PDB entry 3AL0 | X-ray diffraction, 3.37 A resolution | chains A and C of the 4 polymer chains in the assembly

# Chain A
Protein: Glutamyl-tRNA(Gln) amidotransferase subunit A
Organism: Thermotoga maritima
Notes: EC 6.3.5.7
UniProtKB: Q9X0Z9 (GATA_THEMA); residue numbers follow UniProt; this construct covers 1-475
Chain sequence (475 residues; numbered 1 to 475; the number before each row is that of its first residue):
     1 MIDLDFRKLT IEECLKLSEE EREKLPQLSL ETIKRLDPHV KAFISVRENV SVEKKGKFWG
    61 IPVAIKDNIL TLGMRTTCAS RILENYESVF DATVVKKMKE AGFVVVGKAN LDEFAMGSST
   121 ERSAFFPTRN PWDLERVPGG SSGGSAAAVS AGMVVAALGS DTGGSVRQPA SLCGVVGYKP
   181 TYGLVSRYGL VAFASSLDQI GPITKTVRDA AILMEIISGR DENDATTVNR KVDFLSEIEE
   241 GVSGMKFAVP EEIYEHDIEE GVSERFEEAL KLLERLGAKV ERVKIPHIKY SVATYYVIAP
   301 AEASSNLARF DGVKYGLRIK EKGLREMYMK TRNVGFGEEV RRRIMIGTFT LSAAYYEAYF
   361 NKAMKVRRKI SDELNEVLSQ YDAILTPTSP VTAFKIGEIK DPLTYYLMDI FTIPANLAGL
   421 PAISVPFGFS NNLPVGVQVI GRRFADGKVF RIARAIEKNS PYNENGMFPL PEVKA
Disordered / not traced: 1-3
UniProt features mapped onto this chain:
  - active site: Lys-66 (Charge relay system), Ser-141 (Charge relay system), Ser-165 (Acyl-ester intermediate)

# Chain C
Protein: Glutamyl-tRNA(Gln) amidotransferase subunit C, Linker, Glutamate--tRNA ligase 2
Organism: Thermotoga maritima
Notes: EC 6.3.5.-, 6.1.1.17
UniProtKB: chimeric construct of Q9WY94, Q9X2I8: residues 2-96 from Q9WY94 (GATC_THEMA) positions 2-96 (same numbers); residues 105-591 from Q9X2I8 positions 1-487 (UniProt number = residue number - 104)
Chain sequence (592 residues; numbered 0 to 591; the number before each row is that of its first residue; numbering starts at 0):
     0 MGIKVTKDLV LHLENLARLE LSEDQRESLM KDFQEILDYV ELLNEVDVEG VEPMYTPVED
    60 SAKLRKGDPR FFEMRDLIKK NFPEEKDGHI KVPGIHRGSG SGSGSMFITG AFFDILEVGP
   120 KKIRRCFELV RVRFAPSPTG HLHVGGARTA LFNWMFARKE GGKFILRIED TDTERSSREY
   180 EQQILESLRW CGLDWDEGPD IGGDFGPYRQ SERLEIYREY AEKLVEDKRA YYVVYDKEDP
   240 SKELFTTYEY PHEYKEKGHP VTIKFKVLPG KTSFEDLLKG YMEFDNSTLE DFIIMKSNGF
   300 PTYNFAVVVD DHLMRISHVF RGEDHLSNTP KQLMIYEAFG WEAPVFMHIP LILGSDRTPL
   360 SKRHGATSVE HFRREGILSR ALMNYLALLG WRVEGDEIFT IEEKLQSFDP KDISNKGVIF
   420 DYQKLEWVNG KHMRRIDLED LKREFIEWAK YAGKEIPSVD ERYFSETLRI CREKVNTLSQ
   480 LYDIMYPFMN DDYEYEKDYV EKFLKREEAE RVLEEAKKAF KDLNSWNMEE IEKTLRDLSE
   540 KGLASKKVVF QLIRGAVTGK LVTPGLFETI EVLGKERTLK RLERTLQFLK KT
Disordered / not traced: 0-2, 95-118, 591
Sequence notes: expression tag (0-1)
Residues lining bound ligands: o5'-(L-glutamyl-sulfamoyl)-adenosine (GSU): Arg-132, Phe-133, Ala-134, Pro-135, Ser-136, His-142, Gly-144, Gly-145, Thr-148, Glu-168, Tyr-302, Val-306, Arg-320, Gly-321, Asp-323, His-324, Pro-349, Leu-350, Ile-351, Pro-358, Leu-359, Lys-361
UniProt features mapped onto this chain:
  - motif: Pro-135 to Gly-145 ('HIGH' region), Pro-358 to Arg-362 ('KMSKS' region)
  - binding site (ATP): Lys-361

# Chain A / chain C interface
Contacting residue pairs (104; chain A residue first):
  Leu-72(A) / Met-73(C)  hydrophobic
  Tyr-86(A) / Asn-80(C)
  Glu-87(A) / Lys-79(C)
  Glu-87(A) / Asn-80(C)
  Ser-88(A) / Leu-76(C)
  Val-89(A) / Phe-71(C)
  Val-89(A) / Met-73(C)
  Val-89(A) / Leu-76(C)  hydrophobic
  Val-89(A) / Ile-77(C)
  Tyr-182(A) / Thr-55(C)
  Tyr-182(A) / Pro-56(C)  hydrophobic
  Ser-196(A) / Tyr-54(C)
  Ser-196(A) / Pro-56(C)
  Arg-220(A) / Lys-62(C)
  Glu-222(A) / Arg-64(C)  salt bridge
  Val-228(A) / Glu-58(C)
  Val-228(A) / Lys-62(C)
  Asn-229(A) / Glu-58(C)
  Tyr-290(A) / Leu-41(C)
  Tyr-290(A) / Glu-44(C)  hydrogen bond
  Val-292(A) / Tyr-38(C)
  Ala-293(A) / Tyr-38(C)
  Ala-293(A) / Val-39(C)
  Ala-293(A) / Leu-42(C)  hydrophobic
  Thr-294(A) / Leu-42(C)
  Val-297(A) / Val-39(C)  hydrophobic
  Gly-312(A) / Pro-82(C)
  Val-313(A) / Pro-82(C)
  Val-313(A) / Ile-89(C)
  Lys-314(A) / Asn-80(C)
  Lys-314(A) / Phe-81(C)
  Lys-314(A) / Pro-82(C)
  Lys-314(A) / Ile-89(C)
  Tyr-315(A) / Asn-80(C)
  Tyr-315(A) / Pro-82(C)
  Arg-318(A) / Pro-82(C)
  Arg-318(A) / Glu-83(C)  salt bridge
  Arg-318(A) / Lys-90(C)  hydrogen bond (side chain-backbone)
  Arg-318(A) / Val-91(C)
  Glu-321(A) / Pro-92(C)
  Lys-322(A) / Gly-93(C)
  Gly-323(A) / Pro-92(C)
  Gly-323(A) / Gly-93(C)
  Leu-324(A) / Val-91(C)  hydrophobic
  Leu-324(A) / Pro-92(C)
  Leu-324(A) / Gly-93(C)  hydrogen bond (backbone-backbone)
  Arg-325(A) / Asn-14(C)  hydrogen bond
  Arg-325(A) / Arg-17(C)
  Met-327(A) / Pro-92(C)  hydrophobic
  Tyr-328(A) / Arg-17(C)
  Met-329(A) / Arg-17(C)
  Met-329(A) / Leu-18(C)
  Met-329(A) / Glu-19(C)
  Lys-330(A) / Glu-19(C)
  Arg-332(A) / Ala-16(C)  hydrogen bond (side chain-backbone)
  Arg-332(A) / Arg-17(C)
  Arg-332(A) / Leu-18(C)
  Asn-333(A) / Leu-18(C)
  Asn-333(A) / Glu-19(C)
  Asn-333(A) / Leu-20(C)
  Asn-333(A) / Gln-24(C)
  Arg-341(A) / Leu-20(C)
  Arg-341(A) / Gln-24(C)
  Arg-342(A) / Leu-28(C)
  Ile-344(A) / Ala-16(C)  hydrophobic
  Met-345(A) / Leu-12(C)
  Met-345(A) / Glu-13(C)
  Met-345(A) / Leu-18(C)  hydrophobic
  Met-345(A) / Leu-28(C)  hydrophobic
  Ile-346(A) / Phe-32(C)  hydrophobic
  Thr-348(A) / Leu-12(C)
  Thr-348(A) / Ala-16(C)
  Phe-349(A) / Leu-8(C)  hydrophobic
  Phe-349(A) / Leu-12(C)  hydrophobic
  Ser-352(A) / Leu-12(C)
  Tyr-359(A) / Lys-3(C)  hydrogen bond
  Tyr-359(A) / Leu-36(C)
  Tyr-359(A) / Glu-40(C)  hydrogen bond
  Asn-361(A) / Pro-52(C)
  Lys-362(A) / Val-47(C)
  Met-364(A) / Pro-52(C)
  Met-364(A) / Met-53(C)  hydrogen bond (backbone-backbone)
  Met-364(A) / Tyr-54(C)  hydrophobic
  Lys-365(A) / Val-50(C)
  Lys-365(A) / Pro-52(C)
  Val-366(A) / Val-45(C)  hydrophobic
  Arg-367(A) / Met-53(C)
  Arg-367(A) / Tyr-54(C)
  Arg-367(A) / Pro-56(C)
  Arg-368(A) / Glu-51(C)  hydrogen bond (side chain-backbone)
  Arg-368(A) / Pro-52(C)  hydrogen bond (side chain-backbone)
  Arg-368(A) / Met-53(C)
  Lys-369(A) / Asp-46(C)
  Lys-369(A) / Val-50(C)
  Ser-371(A) / Met-53(C)
  Pro-402(A) / Asp-31(C)
  Leu-403(A) / Glu-34(C)
  Leu-403(A) / Ile-35(C)  hydrophobic
  Tyr-406(A) / Ile-35(C)  hydrophobic
  Leu-407(A) / Tyr-38(C)
  Arg-443(A) / Met-53(C)
  Arg-443(A) / Val-57(C)  hydrogen bond (side chain-backbone)
  Phe-444(A) / Pro-56(C)  hydrophobic
  Phe-444(A) / Val-57(C)
Other interface residues (no listed pair), chain A (68 interface residues in all): Asn-85, Ala-225, Thr-226, Ile-298, Gly-316, Phe-336, Ala-353, Tyr-355, Asp-401, Leu-417, Ala-418, Gly-419
Other interface residues (no listed pair), chain C (54 interface residues in all): His-11, Ser-21, Ala-61

# Overview
68 residues of chain A face 54 of chain C across their interface; the contacts include 11 hydrogen bonds and 2
salt bridges. Polar contacts include Glu-222(A)/Arg-64(C), Arg-318(A)/Glu-83(C) and Tyr-290(A)/Glu-44(C).
Chain C binds o5'-(L-glutamyl-sulfamoyl)-adenosine.
Here chain A is Glutamyl-tRNA(Gln) amidotransferase subunit A and chain C is Glutamyl-tRNA(Gln)
amidotransferase subunit C, Linker, Glutamate--tRNA ligase 2, both from Thermotoga maritima. Entry 3AL0
(Crystal structure of the glutamine transamidosome from Thermotoga maritima in the glutamylation state) was
determined by X-ray diffraction (same publication as 3AKZ).
